5W1I - chains B and A; structure by X-ray diffraction, 2.20 A resolution.

Chain B:
Molecule: mature crRNA
Sequence (52 nucleotides; each row starts with the number of its first residue; numbers below 1 keep their minus sign (A-27 is residue -27)):
   -27 AAGAUAGCCCAAGAAAGAGGGCAAUAACCAGAUAUAGCCUGGUGGUUCAG
    23 GC
Unresolved in the structure: 14-24

Chain A:
Molecule: LbaCas13a (C2c2)
Source organism: Lachnospiraceae bacterium
Sequence (1440 residues; numbered -2 to 1437; the number before each row is that of its first residue; numbers below 1 keep their minus sign (Ser-2 is residue -2)):
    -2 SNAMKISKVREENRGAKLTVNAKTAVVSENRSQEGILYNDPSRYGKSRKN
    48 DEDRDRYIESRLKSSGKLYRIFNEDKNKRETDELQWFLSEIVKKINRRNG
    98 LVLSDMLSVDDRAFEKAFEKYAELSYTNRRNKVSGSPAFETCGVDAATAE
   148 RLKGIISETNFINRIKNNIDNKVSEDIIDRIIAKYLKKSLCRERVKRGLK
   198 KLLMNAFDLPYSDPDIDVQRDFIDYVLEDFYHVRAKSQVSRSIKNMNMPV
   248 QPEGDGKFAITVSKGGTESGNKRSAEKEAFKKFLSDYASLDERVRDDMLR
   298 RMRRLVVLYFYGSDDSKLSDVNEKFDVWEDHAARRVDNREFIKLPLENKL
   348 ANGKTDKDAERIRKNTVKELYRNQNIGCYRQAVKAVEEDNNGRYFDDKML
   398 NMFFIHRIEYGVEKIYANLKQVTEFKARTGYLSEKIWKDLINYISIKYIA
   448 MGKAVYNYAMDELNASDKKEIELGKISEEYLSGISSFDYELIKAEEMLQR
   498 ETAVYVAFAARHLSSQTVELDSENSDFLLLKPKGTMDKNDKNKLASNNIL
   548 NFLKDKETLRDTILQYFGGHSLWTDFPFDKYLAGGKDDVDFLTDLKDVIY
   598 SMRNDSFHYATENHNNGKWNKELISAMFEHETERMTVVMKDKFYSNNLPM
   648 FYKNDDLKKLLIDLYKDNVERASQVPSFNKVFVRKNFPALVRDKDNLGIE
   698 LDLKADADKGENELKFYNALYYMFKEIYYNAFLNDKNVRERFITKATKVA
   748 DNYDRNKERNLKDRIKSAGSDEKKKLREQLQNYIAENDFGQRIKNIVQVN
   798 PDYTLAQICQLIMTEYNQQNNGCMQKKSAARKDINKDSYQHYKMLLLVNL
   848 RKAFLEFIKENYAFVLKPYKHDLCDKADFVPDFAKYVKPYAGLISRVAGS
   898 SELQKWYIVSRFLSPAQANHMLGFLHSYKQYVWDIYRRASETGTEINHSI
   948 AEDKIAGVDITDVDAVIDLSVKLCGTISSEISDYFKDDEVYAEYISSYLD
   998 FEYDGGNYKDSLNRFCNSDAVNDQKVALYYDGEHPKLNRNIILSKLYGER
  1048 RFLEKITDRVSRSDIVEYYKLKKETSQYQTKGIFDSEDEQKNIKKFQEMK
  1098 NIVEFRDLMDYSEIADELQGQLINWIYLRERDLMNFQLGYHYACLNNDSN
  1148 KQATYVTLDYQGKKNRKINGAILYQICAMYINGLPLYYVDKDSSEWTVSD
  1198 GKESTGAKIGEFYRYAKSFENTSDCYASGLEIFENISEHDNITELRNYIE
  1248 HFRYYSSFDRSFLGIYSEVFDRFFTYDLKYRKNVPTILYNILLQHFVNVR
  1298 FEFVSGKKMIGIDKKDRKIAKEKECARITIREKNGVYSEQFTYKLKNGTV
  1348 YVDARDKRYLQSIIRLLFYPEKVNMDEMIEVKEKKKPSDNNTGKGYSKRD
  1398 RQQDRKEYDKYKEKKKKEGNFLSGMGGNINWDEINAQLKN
Unresolved in the structure: -2 to 13, 72-78, 346-351, 609-611, 701-704, 750-778, 815-819, 827-837, 1217-1219, 1312-1314, 1379-1437
From the paper describing this entry:
  - binding site for mature crRNA (chain B): Phe1293, Phe1338
  - catalytic residues: Arg600, His605, Arg1243, His1248
  - mutagenesis - H605A: abolished catalytic activity
  - mutagenesis - H328A, K435A, K1320A: abolished catalytic activity on pre-crRNA
  - catalytic residues: His328, Lys435, Lys1305, Lys1320 (proposed by the authors, not directly observed)
  - mutagenesis - D1268A: decreased catalytic activity
  - mutagenesis - K432A, D1268A, K1305A: abolished catalytic activity (processing)
  - mutagenesis - W325A, N1232A: decreased catalytic activity (processing)

How chain B and chain A interact:
Contacting residue pairs - 191 pairs, chain B then chain A:
  A-27(B) - Asp1268(A)  hydrogen bond to the sugar
  A-27(B) - Ser1302(A)  hydrogen bond to the base
  A-27(B) - Lys1305(A)  sugar contact
  A-27(B) - Lys1320(A)  hydrogen bond to the phosphate
  A-27(B) - Glu1321(A)  sugar contact
  A-27(B) - Cys1322(A)  hydrogen bond to the base
  A-27(B) - Ala1323(A)  base contact
  A-26(B) - Arg332(A)  base contact
  A-26(B) - Lys435(A)  salt bridge to the phosphate
  A-26(B) - Phe1267(A)  sugar contact
  A-26(B) - Asp1268(A)  sugar contact
  A-26(B) - Arg1278(A)  phosphate contact
  A-26(B) - Ser1302(A)  base contact
  A-26(B) - Ala1323(A)  sugar contact
  G-25(B) - Arg332(A)  hydrogen bond to the base
  G-25(B) - Phe422(A)  stacking on the base
  G-25(B) - Lys432(A)  salt bridge to the phosphate
  G-25(B) - Phe1267(A)  phosphate contact
  G-25(B) - Arg1278(A)  salt bridge to the phosphate
  G-25(B) - Phe1300(A)  sugar contact
  A-24(B) - Phe422(A)  phosphate contact
  A-24(B) - Lys423(A)  salt bridge to the phosphate
  A-24(B) - Phe1267(A)  sugar contact
  A-24(B) - Lys1279(A)  hydrogen bond to the sugar
  A-24(B) - Pro1282(A)  base contact
  A-24(B) - Thr1283(A)  base contact
  A-24(B) - Phe1300(A)  base contact
  U-23(B) - Lys417(A)  phosphate contact
  U-23(B) - Gln822(A)  base contact
  U-23(B) - Lys1279(A)  salt bridge to the phosphate
  U-23(B) - Thr1283(A)  sugar contact
  A-22(B) - Lys417(A)  salt bridge to the phosphate
  A-22(B) - Met821(A)  base contact
  A-22(B) - Lys1279(A)  hydrogen bond to the phosphate
  G-21(B) - Lys411(A)  phosphate contact
  G-21(B) - Lys1276(A)  sugar contact
  G-21(B) - Lys1279(A)  salt bridge to the phosphate
  C-20(B) - Arg404(A)  salt bridge to the phosphate
  C-20(B) - Tyr407(A)  hydrogen bond to the phosphate
  C-20(B) - Lys411(A)  salt bridge to the phosphate
  C-20(B) - Tyr440(A)  phosphate contact
  C-20(B) - Ile443(A)  sugar contact
  C-20(B) - Lys444(A)  phosphate contact
  C-19(B) - Asn244(A)  hydrogen bond to the sugar
  C-19(B) - Arg404(A)  salt bridge to the phosphate
  C-19(B) - Tyr440(A)  hydrogen bond to the phosphate
  C-19(B) - Lys444(A)  salt bridge to the phosphate
  C-18(B) - Ser239(A)  hydrogen bond to the sugar
  C-18(B) - Asn242(A)  sugar contact
  C-18(B) - Met243(A)  sugar contact
  C-18(B) - Ser260(A)  hydrogen bond to the phosphate
  C-18(B) - Lys274(A)  salt bridge to the phosphate
  A-17(B) - Gln235(A)  sugar contact
  A-17(B) - Arg238(A)  hydrogen bond to the phosphate
  A-17(B) - Ser239(A)  sugar contact
  A-17(B) - Ser260(A)  hydrogen bond to the phosphate
  A-17(B) - Arg270(A)  salt bridge to the phosphate
  A-16(B) - Arg127(A)  hydrogen bond to the phosphate
  A-16(B) - Gln235(A)  sugar contact
  A-16(B) - Arg238(A)  salt bridge to the phosphate
  A-16(B) - Thr264(A)  hydrogen bond to the phosphate
  A-16(B) - Ser266(A)  phosphate contact
  A-16(B) - Gly267(A)  phosphate contact
  A-16(B) - Arg270(A)  salt bridge to the phosphate
  G-15(B) - Arg127(A)  salt bridge to the phosphate
  G-15(B) - Ser266(A)  hydrogen bond to the phosphate
  G-15(B) - Arg270(A)  hydrogen bond to the base
  G-15(B) - His403(A)  base contact
  G-15(B) - Glu406(A)  base contact
  A-14(B) - Tyr376(A)  hydrogen bond to the base
  A-14(B) - Arg377(A)  hydrogen bond to the base
  A-14(B) - His403(A)  base contact
  A-14(B) - Glu406(A)  hydrogen bond to the base
  A-13(B) - Lys129(A)  base contact
  A-12(B) - Arg369(A)  base contact
  A-12(B) - Ile373(A)  base contact
  A-12(B) - Arg377(A)  salt bridge to the phosphate
  A-12(B) - Glu406(A)  base contact
  G-11(B) - Arg369(A)  hydrogen bond to the base
  G-11(B) - Glu410(A)  hydrogen bond to the base
  A-10(B) - Arg189(A)  base contact
  A-10(B) - Arg231(A)  salt bridge to the phosphate
  A-10(B) - Arg369(A)  base contact
  G-9(B) - Arg189(A)  salt bridge to the phosphate
  G-9(B) - Ala232(A)  sugar contact
  G-9(B) - Val236(A)  sugar contact
  G-9(B) - Ser239(A)  hydrogen bond to the base
  G-8(B) - Leu15(A)  phosphate contact
  G-8(B) - Val236(A)  sugar contact
  G-8(B) - Ile240(A)  sugar contact
  G-7(B) - Lys14(A)  phosphate contact
  G-7(B) - Leu15(A)  phosphate contact
  G-7(B) - Thr16(A)  hydrogen bond to the phosphate
  G-7(B) - Thr21(A)  hydrogen bond to the sugar
  G-7(B) - Met243(A)  sugar contact
  C-6(B) - Lys14(A)  salt bridge to the phosphate
  C-6(B) - Thr21(A)  sugar contact
  A-5(B) - Lys20(A)  salt bridge to the phosphate
  A-5(B) - Glu487(A)  hydrogen bond to the sugar
  A-5(B) - Lys490(A)  hydrogen bond to the phosphate
  A-5(B) - Gln927(A)  hydrogen bond to the base
  A-5(B) - Tyr928(A)  stacking on the base
  A-5(B) - Asp931(A)  base contact
  A-5(B) - Arg935(A)  base contact
  A-4(B) - Thr21(A)  hydrogen bond to the base
  A-4(B) - Ala22(A)  base contact
  A-4(B) - Val23(A)  base contact
  A-4(B) - Met245(A)  base contact
  A-4(B) - Lys450(A)  phosphate contact
  A-4(B) - Ser483(A)  base contact
  A-4(B) - Tyr486(A)  phosphate contact
  A-4(B) - Glu487(A)  sugar contact
  A-4(B) - Lys490(A)  salt bridge to the phosphate
  U-3(B) - Lys450(A)  salt bridge to the phosphate
  U-3(B) - Tyr486(A)  phosphate contact
  U-3(B) - Lys490(A)  hydrogen bond to the sugar
  U-3(B) - Lys1276(A)  sugar contact
  U-3(B) - Tyr1277(A)  phosphate contact
  A-2(B) - Lys490(A)  phosphate contact
  A-2(B) - Arg497(A)  phosphate contact
  A-2(B) - Met821(A)  base contact
  A-2(B) - Arg1128(A)  salt bridge to the phosphate
  A-2(B) - Tyr1277(A)  hydrogen bond to the phosphate
  A-2(B) - Asn1280(A)  base contact
  A-1(B) - Met494(A)  phosphate contact
  A-1(B) - Met821(A)  hydrogen bond to the sugar
  A-1(B) - Asn1280(A)  hydrogen bond to the sugar
  A-1(B) - Ile1284(A)  sugar contact
  A-1(B) - Asn1287(A)  phosphate contact
  C0(B) - Cys820(A)  hydrogen bond to the sugar
  C0(B) - Met821(A)  sugar contact
  C0(B) - Asn1287(A)  hydrogen bond to the phosphate
  C1(B) - Gln671(A)  hydrogen bond to the base
  C1(B) - Asn814(A)  hydrogen bond to the sugar
  C1(B) - Lys823(A)  salt bridge to the phosphate
  A2(B) - Gln671(A)  sugar contact
  A2(B) - Lys840(A)  sugar contact
  A2(B) - Ser924(A)  base contact
  G3(B) - Val672(A)  sugar contact
  G3(B) - Pro673(A)  phosphate contact
  G3(B) - Ser674(A)  hydrogen bond to the phosphate
  G3(B) - Lys677(A)  phosphate contact
  A4(B) - Arg668(A)  salt bridge to the phosphate
  A4(B) - Ser674(A)  phosphate contact
  A4(B) - Asn676(A)  hydrogen bond to the sugar
  A4(B) - Lys722(A)  sugar contact
  A4(B) - Tyr726(A)  hydrogen bond to the phosphate
  A4(B) - Asn916(A)  sugar contact
  U5(B) - Lys639(A)  phosphate contact
  U5(B) - Arg668(A)  salt bridge to the phosphate
  U5(B) - Lys722(A)  salt bridge to the phosphate
  U5(B) - Pro912(A)  base contact
  U5(B) - Ala913(A)  base contact
  U5(B) - Asn916(A)  base contact
  U5(B) - Val968(A)  sugar contact
  A6(B) - Lys639(A)  salt bridge to the phosphate
  A6(B) - Tyr719(A)  phosphate contact
  A6(B) - Lys722(A)  salt bridge to the phosphate
  A6(B) - Gly972(A)  hydrogen bond to the base
  A6(B) - Thr973(A)  base contact
  A6(B) - Arg1036(A)  hydrogen bond to the sugar
  U7(B) - Ser642(A)  hydrogen bond to the base
  U7(B) - Asn643(A)  base contact
  U7(B) - Asn715(A)  hydrogen bond to the sugar
  U7(B) - Arg1103(A)  salt bridge to the phosphate
  A8(B) - Leu711(A)  base contact
  A8(B) - Asn715(A)  hydrogen bond to the phosphate
  A8(B) - Gln1076(A)  base contact
  A8(B) - Ile1090(A)  base contact
  A8(B) - Phe1093(A)  base contact
  A8(B) - Gln1094(A)  hydrogen bond to the sugar
  A8(B) - Lys1097(A)  salt bridge to the phosphate
  G9(B) - Arg681(A)  phosphate contact
  G9(B) - Gln1094(A)  phosphate contact
  C10(B) - Gln1291(A)  base contact
  C10(B) - His1292(A)  hydrogen bond to the base
  C10(B) - Phe1293(A)  base contact
  C10(B) - Phe1338(A)  sugar contact
  C10(B) - Arg1352(A)  base contact
  C11(B) - Lys677(A)  salt bridge to the phosphate
  C11(B) - Val680(A)  sugar contact
  C11(B) - Lys682(A)  sugar contact
  C11(B) - Phe1293(A)  base contact
  C11(B) - Phe1338(A)  base contact
  C11(B) - Thr1339(A)  hydrogen bond to the sugar
  C11(B) - Tyr1340(A)  sugar contact
  U12(B) - Val680(A)  phosphate contact
  U12(B) - Asn683(A)  hydrogen bond to the phosphate
  U12(B) - Thr1339(A)  sugar contact
  U12(B) - Lys1341(A)  hydrogen bond to the phosphate
  G13(B) - Lys1341(A)  salt bridge to the phosphate
Interface residues without a listed pair, chain A (143 interface residues in all): Ala19, Leu59, Lys185, Ser186, Tyr222, Pro246, Thr258, Gly262, Tyr413, Tyr428, Asp436, Glu723, Met810, Tyr813, Leu1125, Asp1274, Leu1275, Phe1298, Val1301, Gln1337

In short:
The interface between chain B and chain A involves 41 residues on one side and 143 on the other; the contacts
include 51 hydrogen bonds, 34 salt bridges and 2 aromatic stacking contacts. Polar pairs include
A-27(B)-Ser1302(A), A-27(B)-Cys1322(A) and G-25(B)-Arg332(A). The paper reports catalytic residues Arg600(A),
His605(A) and Arg1243(A) among others; H328A, K435A and K1320A of chain A abolish catalytic activity on
pre-crRNA; 9 substitutions were tested in all.
Here chain B is mature crRNA and chain A is LbaCas13a (C2c2) (Lachnospiraceae bacterium). Entry 5W1I (Crystal
structure of LbaCas13a (C2c2) bound to mature crRNA (20-nt spacer)) was determined by X-ray diffraction,
deposited together with 5W1H and 5WLH.
